PDB entry 4FAZ | X-ray diffraction, 1.57 A resolution | chains A and B of the 3 polymer chains in the assembly

[Chain A (and B)]
Name: 4-oxalocrotonate isomerase protein
Organism: Methylibium petroleiphilum
Notes: EC 5.3.2.-; chain B of this document is another copy of the same molecule, construct and numbering; everything in this record applies to it too
UniProtKB: A2SI32 (A2SI32_METPP); residues 1-62 here correspond to UniProt positions 2-63 (UniProt number = residue number + 1)
Chain sequence (62 residues; row label = number of the first residue in the row):
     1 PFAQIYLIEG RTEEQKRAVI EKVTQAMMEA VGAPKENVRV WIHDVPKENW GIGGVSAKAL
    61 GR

[Interface between chain A and chain B]
Pairs across the interface (24):
  Gln-4(A) / Tyr-6(B)  hydrogen bond
  Glu-13(A) / Glu-48(B)
  Glu-13(A) / Lys-58(B)  salt bridge
  Lys-16(A) / Glu-48(B)
  Lys-16(A) / Asn-49(B)  hydrogen bond
  Ile-20(A) / Glu-48(B)
  Ile-20(A) / Trp-50(B)
  Ile-20(A) / Gly-51(B)
  Ile-20(A) / Gly-54(B)
  Ile-20(A) / Val-55(B)
  Glu-21(A) / Gly-54(B)
  Thr-24(A) / Gly-54(B)
  Lys-35(A) / Gly-53(B)
  Val-38(A) / Ile-52(B)
  Val-38(A) / Gly-53(B)  hydrogen bond (backbone-backbone)
  Arg-39(A) / Gly-51(B)
  Arg-39(A) / Ile-52(B)
  Val-40(A) / Trp-50(B)
  Val-40(A) / Gly-51(B)  hydrogen bond (backbone-backbone)
  Trp-41(A) / Tyr-6(B)
  Trp-41(A) / Asn-49(B)
  Ile-42(A) / Asn-49(B)  hydrogen bond (backbone-backbone)
  His-43(A) / Tyr-6(B)
  Asp-44(A) / Asn-49(B)  hydrogen bond
Other interface residues (no listed pair), chain A (15 interface residues in all): Glu-36
Other interface residues (no listed pair), chain B (14 interface residues in all): His-43, Val-45, Ser-56, Arg-62

[In short]
Chain A and chain B form an interface of 15 and 14 residues respectively, with 6 hydrogen bonds and 1 salt
bridge. Among the polar pairs are Glu-13(A)/Lys-58(B), Gln-4(A)/Tyr-6(B) and Lys-16(A)/Asn-49(B).
Both chains are 4-oxalocrotonate isomerase protein (Methylibium petroleiphilum). Entry 4FAZ (Kinetic and
structural characterization of the 4-oxalocrotonate tautomerase isozymes from Methylibium petroleiphilum) was
determined by X-ray diffraction (same publication as 4FDX).
